1KWI - chain A; structure by X-ray diffraction, 2.19 A resolution.

# Chain A
Protein: Protegrin-3 Precursor
Organism: Sus scrofa
UniProt: P32196 (PG3_PIG); residue numbers follow UniProt; this construct covers 30-130
Amino-acid sequence (101 residues; each row starts with the number of its first residue):
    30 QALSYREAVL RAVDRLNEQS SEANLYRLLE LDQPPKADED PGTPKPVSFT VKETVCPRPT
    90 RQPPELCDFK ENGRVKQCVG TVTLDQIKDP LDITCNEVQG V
Disordered / not traced: 30, 62-70, 115-118, 129-130
Disulfides: Cys85-Cys96, Cys107-Cys124

# Overview
Chain A is Protegrin-3 Precursor (Sus scrofa); the structure, Crystal Structure Analysis of the Cathelicidin
Motif of Protegrins, was determined by X-ray diffraction (same publication as 1LXE).
